1R47 - chains A and B; structure by X-ray diffraction, 3.45 A resolution.

== Chain A (and B) ==
Name: Alpha-galactosidase A
Organism: Homo sapiens
Notes: EC 3.2.1.22; chain B of this document is another copy of the same molecule, construct and numbering; everything in this record applies to it too
Reference sequence: P06280 (AGAL_HUMAN); numbering as in UniProt (aligned over 32-429)
Chain sequence (398 residues; each row starts with the number of its first residue):
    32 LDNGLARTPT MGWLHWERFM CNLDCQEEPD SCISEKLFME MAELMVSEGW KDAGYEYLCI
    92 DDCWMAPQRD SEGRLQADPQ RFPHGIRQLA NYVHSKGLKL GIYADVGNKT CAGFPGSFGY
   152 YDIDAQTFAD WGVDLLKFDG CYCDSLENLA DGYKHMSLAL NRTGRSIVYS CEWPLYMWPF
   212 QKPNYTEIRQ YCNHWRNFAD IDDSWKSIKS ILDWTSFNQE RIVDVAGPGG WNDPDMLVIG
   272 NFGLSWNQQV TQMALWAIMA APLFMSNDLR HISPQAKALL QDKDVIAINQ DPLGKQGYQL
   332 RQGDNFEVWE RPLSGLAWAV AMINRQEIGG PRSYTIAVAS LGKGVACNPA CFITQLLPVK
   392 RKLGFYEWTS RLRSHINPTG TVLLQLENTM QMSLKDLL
Not modelled in the structure: 422-429 (chain B: 423-429)
Disulfide bonds: Cys52-Cys94, Cys56-Cys63, Cys142-Cys172, Cys202-Cys223, Cys378-Cys382
Covalently attached groups: N-acetylglucosamine (NAG) linked to Asn139, Asn192, Asn215
Residues lining bound ligands: beta-D-galactopyranose (GAL): Trp47, Asp92, Asp93, Tyr134, Cys142, Ala143, Lys168, Asp170, Glu203, Arg227, Asp231, Met267
UniProt features mapped onto this chain:
  - active site: Asp170 (Nucleophile), Asp231 (Proton donor)
  - binding site (substrate): Glu203 to Tyr207
  - glycosylation (N-linked (GlcNAc...) asparagine): Asn139, Asn192, Asn215
  - natural variant: Leu32 (L32P: In FD), Asp33 (D33G: In FD; uncertain significance), Asn34 (N34S: In FD), Gly35 (G35E: In FD; uncertain significance; G35R: In FD), Leu36 (L36W: In FD), Pro40 (P40L: In FD; P40S: In FD), Met42 (M42L: In FD; M42T: In FD; M42V: In FD), Gly43 (G43R: In FD), Leu45 to His46 (sequence variant, change not given here; In FD), Leu45 (L45P: In FD), His46 (H46P: In FD; H46R: In FD; H46Y: In FD), Trp47 (W47G: In FD; W47R: In FD), 140 further natural variant entries in UniProt

== How chain A and chain B interact ==
Residue-residue contacts (52):
  Glu48(A) with Ile359(B); Gly360(B), hydrogen bond (side chain-backbone)
  Arg49(A) with Gly360(B); Pro362(B)
  Met51(A) with Ile359(B), hydrophobic; Gly360(B)
  Glu58(A) with Arg404(B), salt bridge
  Glu59(A) with Ser364(B), hydrogen bond; Arg404(B), salt bridge
  Ile232(A) with Ile359(B)
  Asp233(A) with Ile359(B)
  Asp234(A) with Glu358(B), hydrogen bond (backbone-backbone)
  Ser235(A) with Glu358(B)
  Asn272(A) with Gly360(B)
  Phe273(A) with Ser276(B), hydrogen bond (backbone-side chain); Asn278(B); Gln279(B); Gly360(B); Asn408(B); Pro409(B)
  Gly274(A) with Ser276(B); Gln279(B), hydrogen bond (backbone-side chain)
  Leu275(A) with Ser276(B)
  Ser276(A) with Phe273(B), hydrogen bond (side chain-backbone); Gly274(B); Leu275(B); Ser276(B)
  Asn278(A) with Phe273(B)
  Gln279(A) with Phe273(B); Gly274(B), hydrogen bond (side chain-backbone)
  Gln306(A) with Gln306(B)
  Glu358(A) with Asp234(B), hydrogen bond (backbone-backbone); Ser235(B)
  Ile359(A) with Glu48(B); Met51(B), hydrophobic; Ile232(B); Asp233(B); Asp234(B)
  Gly360(A) with Glu48(B), hydrogen bond (backbone-side chain); Arg49(B); Met51(B); Asn272(B); Phe273(B)
  Gly361(A) with Arg49(B); Phe273(B)
  Pro362(A) with Arg49(B)
  Ser364(A) with Glu59(B), hydrogen bond
  Arg404(A) with Glu58(B), hydrogen bond (side chain-backbone); Glu59(B), salt bridge
  His406(A) with Glu59(B), salt bridge
  Asn408(A) with Phe273(B)
  Pro409(A) with Phe273(B)
Interface residues without a listed pair, chain A (28 interface residues in all): Thr410
Interface residues without a listed pair, chain B (27 interface residues in all): Gly361, Thr410

== Summary ==
Chain A and chain B form an interface of 28 and 27 residues respectively, with 11 hydrogen bonds and 4 salt
bridges. Among the polar pairs are Glu58(A)-Arg404(B), Glu59(A)-Arg404(B) and His406(A)-Glu59(B). Chain A
binds beta-D-galactopyranose. N-acetylglucosamine is covalently linked to Asn139(A), Asn192(A) and Asn215(A).
Both chains are Alpha-galactosidase A (Homo sapiens). Entry 1R47 (Structure of human alpha-galactosidase) was
determined by X-ray diffraction together with 1R46 from the same study.
